PDB entry 8Y5G | electron microscopy, 3.00 A resolution | chains B and C of the 4 polymer chains in the assembly

# Chain B
Molecule: Spermidine/putrescine ABC transporter permease PotB
Source organism: Escherichia coli
UniProt: A0A3L9I213 (A0A3L9I213_ECOLX); numbering as in UniProt (aligned over 7-279)
Chain sequence (273 residues; each row starts with the number of its first residue):
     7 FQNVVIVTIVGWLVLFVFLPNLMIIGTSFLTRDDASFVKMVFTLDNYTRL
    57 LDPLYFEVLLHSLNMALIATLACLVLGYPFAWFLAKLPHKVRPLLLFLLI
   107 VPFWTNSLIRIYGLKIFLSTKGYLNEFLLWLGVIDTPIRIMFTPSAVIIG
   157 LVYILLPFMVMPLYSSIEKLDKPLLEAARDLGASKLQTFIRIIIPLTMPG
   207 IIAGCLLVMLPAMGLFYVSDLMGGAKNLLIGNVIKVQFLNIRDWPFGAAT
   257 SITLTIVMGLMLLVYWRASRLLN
Small-molecule neighbours: spermidine (SPD): Ser113, Ile160, Leu161, Phe164, Leu213, Pro217, Tyr223
From the paper describing this entry:
  - binding site for spermidine: Ser113, Ile160, Phe164, Leu213, Tyr223

# Chain C
Molecule: Spermidine/putrescine transport system permease protein PotC
Source organism: Escherichia coli
UniProt: C3TDI7 (C3TDI7_ECOLX); numbering as in UniProt (aligned over 5-253)
Chain sequence (249 residues; row label = number of the first residue in the row):
     5 LLRGGFMTAIYAYLYIPIIILIVNSFNSSRFGINWQGFTTKWYSLLMNND
    55 SLLQAAQHSLTMAVFSATFATLIGSLTAVALYRYRFRGKPFVSGMLFVVM
   105 MSPDIVMAISLLVLFMLLGIQLGFWSLLFSHITFCLPFVVVTVYSRLKGF
   155 DVRMLEAAKDLGASEFTILRKIILPLAMPAVAAGWVLSFTLSMDDVVVSS
   205 FVTGPSYEILPLKIYSMVKVGVSPEVNALATILLVLSLVMVIASQLIAR
Small-molecule neighbours: spermidine (SPD): Met104, Ser106, Asp108, Asp198
From the paper describing this entry:
  - binding site for spermidine: Met104, Ser106, Asp108, Asp198
  - mutagenesis - K223A: abolished catalytic activity on PotD

# How chain B and chain C interact
Contacting residue pairs - 81 pairs, chain B then chain C:
  Phe7(B) - Glu169(C)
  Gln8(B) - Tyr88(C)
  Val11(B) - Ala84(C)  hydrophobic
  Ile12(B) - Phe90(C)  hydrophobic
  Ile15(B) - Thr81(C)
  Ile15(B) - Leu140(C)  hydrophobic
  Trp18(B) - Ile136(C)  hydrophobic
  Trp18(B) - Thr137(C)
  Leu19(B) - Met99(C)  hydrophobic
  Leu21(B) - Leu118(C)
  Phe22(B) - Leu115(C)
  Phe22(B) - Phe133(C)  hydrophobic
  Val23(B) - Val103(C)  hydrophobic
  Val23(B) - Thr137(C)
  Phe24(B) - Met99(C)  hydrophobic
  Pro26(B) - Ser114(C)
  Asn27(B) - Val110(C)
  Asn27(B) - Ser114(C)  hydrogen bond
  Met29(B) - Val117(C)  hydrophobic
  Ile30(B) - Ile113(C)  hydrophobic
  Ile30(B) - Ser114(C)
  Leu82(B) - Phe10(C)  hydrophobic
  Phe86(B) - Tyr15(C)  hydrophobic
  Phe89(B) - Arg7(C)
  Lys92(B) - Arg7(C)
  Leu101(B) - Met11(C)  hydrophobic
  Leu101(B) - Tyr15(C)  hydrogen bond (backbone-side chain)
  Leu104(B) - Tyr15(C)
  Leu104(B) - Tyr19(C)  hydrogen bond (backbone-side chain)
  Leu105(B) - Leu18(C)  hydrophobic
  Val107(B) - Tyr19(C)
  Pro108(B) - Tyr19(C)
  Pro108(B) - Ile22(C)  hydrophobic
  Phe109(B) - Thr194(C)
  Phe109(B) - Asp198(C)
  Trp110(B) - Thr194(C)  hydrogen bond
  Trp110(B) - Leu242(C)  hydrophobic
  Trp110(B) - Val245(C)  hydrophobic
  Thr111(B) - Ala234(C)
  Thr111(B) - Leu238(C)
  Asn112(B) - Met197(C)
  Asn112(B) - Asp198(C)
  Asn112(B) - Val200(C)
  Asn112(B) - Pro215(C)
  Ser113(B) - Asp198(C)  hydrogen bond
  Leu114(B) - Pro215(C)
  Leu114(B) - Tyr219(C)  hydrophobic
  Ile115(B) - Ile218(C)  hydrophobic
  Arg116(B) - Asp198(C)  salt bridge
  Tyr118(B) - Val226(C)  hydrogen bond (side chain-backbone)
  Ile122(B) - Phe35(C)
  Ile122(B) - Gly36(C)
  Phe123(B) - Ile20(C)  hydrophobic
  Phe123(B) - Ile24(C)  hydrophobic
  Lys127(B) - Ile37(C)
  Lys127(B) - Asn38(C)
  Gly128(B) - Ile37(C)
  Tyr129(B) - Asn28(C)
  Tyr129(B) - Ile37(C)
  Glu132(B) - Asn38(C)
  Ile155(B) - Tyr17(C)  hydrogen bond (backbone-side chain)
  Tyr159(B) - Leu18(C)  hydrogen bond (side chain-backbone)
  Tyr159(B) - Pro21(C)
  Leu162(B) - Ile14(C)  hydrophobic
  Ala209(B) - Met105(C)
  Leu212(B) - Met105(C)  hydrophobic
  Leu213(B) - Met105(C)  hydrophobic
  Gly220(B) - Ile109(C)
  Phe222(B) - Val201(C)  hydrophobic
  Phe222(B) - Ser204(C)
  Tyr223(B) - Val200(C)  hydrophobic
  Asp226(B) - Tyr219(C)  hydrogen bond
  Ile240(B) - Ile109(C)  hydrophobic
  Lys241(B) - Tyr219(C)  hydrogen bond
  Phe244(B) - Leu116(C)  hydrophobic
  Trp250(B) - Val117(C)  hydrophobic
  Ser257(B) - Ile113(C)
  Leu260(B) - Ile109(C)  hydrophobic
  Met264(B) - Met105(C)
  Leu268(B) - Phe101(C)  hydrophobic
  Tyr271(B) - Phe101(C)  hydrophobic
Also at the interface, not in a pair above, chain B (73 interface residues in all): Val16, Phe43, Pro85, Leu93, Phe103, Ile106, Gly119, Leu120, Val158, Leu216, Pro217, Leu221, Leu227, Leu245, Trp272
Also at the interface, not in a pair above, chain C (73 interface residues in all): Leu25, Asn31, Trp39, Ile77, Leu80, Leu85, Leu100, Val102, Met104, Ser106, Pro107, Asp108, Phe119, Met120, Leu121, Leu191, Asp199, Phe205, Val222, Val230, Ser241

# Overview
The chain B/chain C interface involves 73 residues from each chain; the contacts include 10 hydrogen bonds and
1 salt bridge. Polar contacts include Arg116(B)-Asp198(C), Asn27(B)-Ser114(C) and Leu101(B)-Tyr15(C). From the
paper: a binding site for spermidine at Ser113(B), Ile160(B) and Met104(C) among others; K223A of chain C
abolishes catalytic activity on PotD.
Here chain B is Spermidine/putrescine ABC transporter permease PotB and chain C is Spermidine/putrescine
transport system permease protein PotC, both from Escherichia coli. Entry 8Y5G (Cryo-EM structure of E.coli
spermidine transporter PotABC with spermidine) was determined by electron microscopy, deposited together with
8Y5F, 8Y5H, 8Y5I and 8ZX1.
